Entry 8E4C (electron microscopy, 4.00 A resolution); this record covers chains B and D of the 4 polymer chains in the assembly.

[Chain B]
Molecule: Isoform 2 of Immunoglobulin heavy constant mu
From: Mus musculus
UniProtKB: P01872 (IGHM_MOUSE), isoform P01872-2; residues 106-476 here correspond to UniProt positions 105-475 (UniProt number = residue number - 1)
Sequence (417 residues; row label = number of the first residue in the row):
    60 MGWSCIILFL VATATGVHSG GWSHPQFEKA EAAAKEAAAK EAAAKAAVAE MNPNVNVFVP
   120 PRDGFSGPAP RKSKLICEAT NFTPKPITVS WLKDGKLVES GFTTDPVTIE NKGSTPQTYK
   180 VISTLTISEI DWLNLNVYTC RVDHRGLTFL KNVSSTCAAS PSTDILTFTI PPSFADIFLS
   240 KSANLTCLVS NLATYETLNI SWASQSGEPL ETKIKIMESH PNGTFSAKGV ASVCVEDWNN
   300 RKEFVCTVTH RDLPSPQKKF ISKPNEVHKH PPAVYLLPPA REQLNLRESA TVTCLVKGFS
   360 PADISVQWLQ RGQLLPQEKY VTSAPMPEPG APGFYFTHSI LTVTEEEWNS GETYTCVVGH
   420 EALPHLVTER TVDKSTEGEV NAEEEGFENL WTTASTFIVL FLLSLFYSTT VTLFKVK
Disordered / not traced: 60-223
Sequence notes: expression tag (60-88); linker (89-105)
Cystine bridges: Cys246-Cys305, Cys353-Cys415
Reported in the primary citation:
  - self-association interface (contacts with another copy of this molecule); pairs are residue here / residue on that copy: Gly437-Arg340 (backbone contact), Glu438-Arg340

[Chain D]
Molecule: B-cell antigen receptor complex-associated protein beta chain
From: Mus musculus
UniProtKB: P15530 (CD79B_MOUSE); residue numbers follow UniProt; this construct covers 1-228
Sequence (228 residues; each row starts with the number of its first residue):
     1 MATLVLSSMP CHWLLFLLLL FSGEPVPAMT SSDLPLNFQG SPCSQIWQHP RFAAKKRSSM
    61 VKFHCYTNHS GALTWFRKRG SQQPQELVSE EGRIVQTQNG SVYTLTIQNI QYEDNGIYFC
   121 KQKCDSANHN VTDSCGTELL VLGFSTLDQL KRRNTLKDGI ILIQTLLIIL FIIVPIFLLL
   181 DKDDGKAGME EDHTYEGLNI DQTATYEDIV TLRTGEVKWS VGEHPGQE
Disordered / not traced: 1-41, 185-196, 204-206, 214-228
Swiss-Prot annotation at these positions:
  - modified residue (Phosphotyrosine): Tyr195, Tyr206
  - glycosylation (N-linked (GlcNAc...) asparagine): Asn68, Asn99, Asn130
Cystine bridges: Cys43-Cys124, Cys65-Cys120
Covalent attachments: N-acetylglucosamine (NAG) linked to Asn68, Asn99, Asn130

[How chain B and chain D interact]
Residue-residue contacts - 16 pairs, chain B then chain D:
  Asn344(B) - Leu147(D)
  Glu443(B) - Lys56(D)  salt bridge
  Glu443(B) - Phe144(D)
  Phe446(B) - Phe144(D)  hydrophobic
  Phe446(B) - Arg153(D)
  Glu447(B) - Gln149(D)  hydrogen bond
  Glu447(B) - Arg153(D)  salt bridge
  Trp450(B) - Arg153(D)
  Trp450(B) - Leu156(D)  hydrophobic
  Ser454(B) - Leu156(D)
  Ile457(B) - Ile160(D)  hydrophobic
  Leu461(B) - Ile163(D)  hydrophobic
  Leu461(B) - Leu167(D)  hydrophobic
  Leu464(B) - Phe171(D)  hydrophobic
  Phe465(B) - Leu167(D)  hydrophobic
  Val475(B) - Leu178(D)  hydrophobic
Also at the interface, not in a pair above, chain B (14 interface residues in all): Arg340, Ala441, Thr468
Also at the interface, not in a pair above, chain D (14 interface residues in all): Thr146, Arg152, Leu170
The authors on this interface:
  - residue pairs: Glu443(B)-Lys56(D) (hydrogen bond), Glu447(B)-Gln149(D) (hydrogen bond)

[Overview]
The chain B/chain D interface involves 14 residues from each chain; the contacts include 1 hydrogen bond and 2
salt bridges. Polar pairs include Glu443(B)-Lys56(D), Glu447(B)-Arg153(D) and Glu447(B)-Gln149(D). The authors
report hydrogen bonds between Glu443(B) and Lys56(D) and Glu447(B) and Gln149(D). From the paper: a
self-association interface involving Gly437(B) and Glu438(B).
Chain B is Isoform 2 of Immunoglobulin heavy constant mu and chain D is B-cell antigen receptor
complex-associated protein beta chain, both from Mus musculus; the structure, IgM BCR fab truncated form, was
determined by electron microscopy together with 8EMA from the same study.
